PDB entry 8Q7S | X-ray diffraction, 2.70 A resolution | chains A and C of the 3 polymer chains in the assembly

Chain A:
Name: Spike protein S1
From: Severe acute respiratory syndrome coronavirus 2
Reference sequence: P0DTC2 (SPIKE_SARS2); residues 334-526 here = UniProt positions 334-526
Sequence (196 residues; numbered 331 to 526; the number before each row is that of its first residue):
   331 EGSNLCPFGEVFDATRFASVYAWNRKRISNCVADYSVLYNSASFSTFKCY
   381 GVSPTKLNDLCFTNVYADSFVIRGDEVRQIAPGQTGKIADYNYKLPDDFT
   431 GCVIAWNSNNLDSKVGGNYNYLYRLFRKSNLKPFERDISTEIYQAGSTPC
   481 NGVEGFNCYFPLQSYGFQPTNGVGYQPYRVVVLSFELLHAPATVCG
Disordered / not traced: 331-333, 522-526
Sequence notes: expression tag (331-333); engineered mutation Asp343 (Asn in P0DTC2)
Disulfides: Cys336-Cys361, Cys379-Cys432, Cys480-Cys488
Ligand contacts: 1-ethoxy-2-(2-ethoxyethoxy)ethane (P4G): Ile358, Ser359, Asn360, Cys361, Val362, Ala363, Tyr365, Leu387, Asn388, Leu390, Cys391, Phe392, Thr393, Val395, Pro521
UniProt features mapped onto this chain:
  - region: Arg403 to Asp405 (Integrin-binding motif), Asn448 to Phe456 (Immunodominant HLA epitope recognized by the CD8+)
  - natural variant: Gly339 (G339D: In strain: Omicron/BA.1, Omicron/BA.2 and 4 more; G339H: In strain: Omicron/BA.2.75, Omicron/XBB.1.5 and 1 more), Arg346 (R346K: In strain: Mu/B.1.621; R346T: In strain: Omicron/BQ.1.1, Omicron/XBB.1.5 and 1 more), Leu368 (L368I: In strain: Omicron/XBB.1.5, Omicron/EG.5.1), Ser371 (S371F: In strain: Omicron/BA.2, Omicron/BA.2.12.1 and 6 more; S371L: In strain: Omicron/BA.1), Ser373 (S373P: In strain: Omicron/BA.1, Omicron/BA.2 and 7 more), Ser375 (S375F: In strain: Omicron/BA.1, Omicron/BA.2 and 7 more), Thr376 (T376A: In strain: Omicron/BA.2, Omicron/BA.2.12.1 and 5 more), Asp405 (D405N: In strain: Omicron/BA.2, Omicron/BA.2.12.1 and 6 more), Arg408 (R408S: In strain: Omicron/BA.2, Omicron/BA.2.12.1 and 6 more), Lys417 (K417N: In strain: Beta/B.1.351, Omicron/BA.1 and 8 more; K417T: In strain: Gamma/P.1), Asn440 (N440K: In strain: Omicron/BA.1, Omicron/BA.2 and 7 more), Lys444 (K444T: In strain: Omicron/BQ.1.1), 16 further natural variant entries in UniProt
  - mutagenesis: Leu452 (L452R: Increased resistance to neutralizing antibodies. Decreases HLA binding to NF9 epitope. Increased binding affinity to human ACE2), Tyr453 (Y453F: Decreased HLA binding to NF9 epitope. Increased binding affinity to human ACE2), Ala475 (A475V: Increased resistance to neutralizing antibodies), Val483 (V483A: Increased resistance to neutralizing antibodies), Glu484 (E484D: Increased replication in human TMEM106B overexpressing cells), Phe490 (F490L: Increased resistance to neutralizing antibodies and human covalescent sera neutralization), Gln493 (Q493N: Reduced host ACE2-binding affinity in vitro; Q493Y: Reduced host ACE2-binding affinity in vitro), Asn501 (N501T: Reduced host ACE2-binding affinity in vitro; N501Y: Increased binding affinity to human ACE2), His519 (H519P: Increased resistance to human covalescent sera neutralization)

Chain C:
Name: VHH Antibody Ma6F06
From: Vicugna pacos
Notes: antibody fragment or engineered binder
Sequence (131 residues; each row starts with the number of its first residue; numbers below 1 keep their minus sign (Glu-2 is residue -2)):
    -2 EGSQVQLVESGGGLVQPGGSLRLSCETSGITLDYYAIGWFLQVPGKEREG
    48 VACMRNWDGSTLYAPSVKGRFTISRDADKEVAYLEMNSLKSEDTGVYYCA
    98 AGPLPPGHSCRIPTPLGYDDWGQGTQVTVSS
Disordered / not traced: -2 to 1, 128
Disulfides: Cys22-Cys96, Cys50-Cys107

How chain A and chain C interact:
Residue-residue contacts (40):
  Lys417(A) - Leu113(C)
  Gly446(A) - Thr28(C)
  Gly446(A) - Leu29(C)
  Gly446(A) - Asp30(C)  hydrogen bond (backbone-backbone)
  Gly447(A) - Leu29(C)
  Tyr449(A) - Leu29(C)
  Tyr449(A) - Asp30(C)
  Tyr449(A) - Tyr31(C)  hydrogen bond (side chain-backbone)
  Tyr449(A) - Leu101(C)
  Leu455(A) - Leu113(C)  hydrophobic
  Leu455(A) - Gly114(C)
  Phe456(A) - Arg108(C)
  Phe456(A) - Thr111(C)
  Phe456(A) - Leu113(C)  hydrophobic
  Glu484(A) - His105(C)  salt bridge
  Glu484(A) - Ser106(C)  hydrogen bond (side chain-backbone)
  Gly485(A) - Leu59(C)
  Phe486(A) - Gly47(C)
  Phe486(A) - Tyr60(C)
  Phe486(A) - Ala61(C)  hydrophobic
  Phe486(A) - Pro62(C)
  Phe486(A) - Ile109(C)  hydrophobic
  Phe486(A) - Pro110(C)  hydrophobic
  Asn487(A) - Pro110(C)
  Tyr489(A) - Arg108(C)
  Tyr489(A) - Pro110(C)
  Tyr489(A) - Thr111(C)  hydrogen bond (side chain-backbone)
  Phe490(A) - His105(C)
  Phe490(A) - Arg108(C)  hydrogen bond (backbone-side chain)
  Leu492(A) - Arg108(C)  hydrogen bond (backbone-side chain)
  Gln493(A) - Pro100(C)  hydrogen bond (side chain-backbone)
  Gln493(A) - Arg108(C)  hydrogen bond
  Gln493(A) - Gly114(C)  hydrogen bond (side chain-backbone)
  Ser494(A) - Pro100(C)
  Ser494(A) - Pro102(C)
  Tyr495(A) - Pro100(C)
  Gly496(A) - Leu29(C)
  Gln498(A) - Thr28(C)  hydrogen bond
  Gln498(A) - Leu29(C)
  Tyr505(A) - Asp116(C)
Interface residues without a listed pair, chain A (21 interface residues in all): Arg403, Val445
Interface residues without a listed pair, chain C (22 interface residues in all): Pro103
The authors on this interface:
  - residue pairs: Glu484(A)-His105(C) (salt bridge)
  - epitope / paratope residues, chain A: Gly446(A), Tyr449(A), Phe456(A), Glu484(A), Phe486(A), Tyr489(A), Phe490(A), Gln493(A), Gly496(A), Gln498(A), Tyr505(A)
  - epitope / paratope residues, chain C: His105(C)

In short:
The interface between chain A and chain C involves 21 residues on one side and 22 on the other; the contacts
include 10 hydrogen bonds and 1 salt bridge. Polar pairs include Glu484(A)-His105(C), Tyr449(A)-Tyr31(C) and
Glu484(A)-Ser106(C). The authors report a salt bridge between Glu484(A) and His105(C). From the paper:
epitope/paratope residues Gly446(A), Tyr449(A) and His105(C) among others.
Here chain A is Spike protein S1 (Severe acute respiratory syndrome coronavirus 2) and chain C is VHH Antibody
Ma6F06 (Vicugna pacos). Entry 8Q7S (Crystal structure of the SARS-CoV-2 RBD (Wuhan) with neutralizing VHHs
Ma6F06 and Re21H01) was determined by X-ray diffraction (same publication as 8Q94 and 8Q95).
